6H9C - chains Z and P of the 32 polymer chains in the assembly; structure by electron microscopy, 3.74 A resolution.

== Chain Z (and P) ==
Molecule: VP4
Organism: Haloarcula californiae ATCC 33799
Notes: chain P of this document is another copy of the same molecule, construct and numbering; everything in this record applies to it too
UniProtKB: A0A1C7A3R2 (A0A1C7A3R2_9VIRU); residue numbers follow UniProt; this construct covers 1-232
Chain sequence (232 residues; numbered 1 to 232; the number before each row is that of its first residue):
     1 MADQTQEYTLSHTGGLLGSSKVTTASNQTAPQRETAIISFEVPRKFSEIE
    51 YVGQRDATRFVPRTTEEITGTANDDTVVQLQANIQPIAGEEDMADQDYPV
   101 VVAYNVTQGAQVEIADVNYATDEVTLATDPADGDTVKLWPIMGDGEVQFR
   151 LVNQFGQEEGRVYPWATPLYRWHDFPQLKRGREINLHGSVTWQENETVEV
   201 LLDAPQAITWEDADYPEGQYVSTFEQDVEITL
Disordered / not traced: 1-3

== Interface between chain Z and chain P ==
Pairs across the interface (11; chain Z residue first):
  R44(Z) - R44(P)
  Q154(Z) - K45(P)  hydrogen bond (backbone-side chain)
  Q154(Z) - F46(P)
  Q154(Z) - L232(P)  hydrogen bond (side chain-backbone)
  F155(Z) - Y8(P)
  F155(Z) - L16(P)  hydrophobic
  F155(Z) - F46(P)  hydrophobic
  F155(Z) - L232(P)
  Q157(Z) - Y8(P)  hydrogen bond
  E194(Z) - R44(P)  salt bridge
  N195(Z) - K45(P)
Other interface residues (no listed pair), chain Z (8 interface residues in all): K21, P43

== Overview ==
8 residues of chain Z face 6 of chain P across their interface; the contacts include 3 hydrogen bonds and 1
salt bridge. Among the polar pairs are E194(Z)-R44(P), Q154(Z)-K45(P) and Q154(Z)-L232(P).
Chain Z and chain P are both VP4 (Haloarcula californiae ATCC 33799); the structure, Cryo-EM structure of
archaeal extremophilic internal membrane-containing Haloarcula californiae icosahedral virus 1 (HCIV-1) at
3.74 Angstroms ..., was determined by electron microscopy, deposited together with 6H82.
